Entry 3B7V (X-ray diffraction, 1.46 A resolution); this record covers chains A and B of the 3 polymer chains in the assembly.

# Chain A
Protein: Protease
Organism: Human immunodeficiency virus type 1 BH10
Notes: EC 3.4.23.16
Reference sequence: P04587 (POL_HV1B5); residues 1-99 here correspond to UniProt positions 501-599 (UniProt number = residue number + 500)
Sequence (99 residues; each row starts with the number of its first residue):
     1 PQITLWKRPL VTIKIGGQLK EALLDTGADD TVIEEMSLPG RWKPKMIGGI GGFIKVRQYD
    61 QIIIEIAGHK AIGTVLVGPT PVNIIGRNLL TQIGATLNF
Sequence notes: engineered mutation Lys7 (Gln507 in P04587), Ile33 (Leu533 in P04587), Ile63 (Leu563 in P04587), Ala67 (Cys567 in P04587), Ala95 (Cys595 in P04587)
Curated features (UniProtKB/Swiss-Prot):
  - region (Dimerization of protease): Pro1 to Leu5, Gly49 to Lys55, Asn88 to Gly94, Thr96 to Phe99
  - active site: Asp25 (For protease activity)
  - site: Phe99 (Cleavage)
Metal / ion sites: Na+ near Asp60 (its only coordinating residue here)

# Chain B
Protein: Protease
Organism: Human immunodeficiency virus type 1 BH10
Notes: EC 3.4.23.16
Reference sequence: P04587 (POL_HV1B5); residues 101-199 here correspond to UniProt positions 501-599 (UniProt number = residue number + 400)
Sequence (99 residues; each row starts with the number of its first residue):
   101 PQITLWKRPL VTIKIGGQLK EALLDTGADD TVIEEMSLPG RWKPKMIGGI GGFIKVRQYD
   161 QIIIEIAGHK AIGTVLVGPT PVNIIGRNLL TQIGATLNF
Sequence notes: engineered mutation Lys107 (Gln507 in P04587), Ile133 (Leu533 in P04587), Ile163 (Leu563 in P04587), Ala167 (Cys567 in P04587), Ala195 (Cys595 in P04587)
Curated features (UniProtKB/Swiss-Prot):
  - region (Dimerization of protease): Pro101 to Leu105, Gly149 to Lys155, Asn188 to Gly194, Thr196 to Phe199
  - active site: Asp125 (For protease activity)
  - site: Phe199 (Cleavage)

# Chain A / chain B interface
Pairs across the interface (92; chain A residue first):
  Pro1(A) with Leu197(B); Asn198(B); Phe199(B), hydrogen bond (backbone-backbone)
  Gln2(A) with Thr196(B); Leu197(B); Asn198(B), hydrogen bond
  Ile3(A) with Thr196(B); Leu197(B), hydrogen bond (backbone-backbone); Phe199(B), hydrophobic
  Leu5(A) with Arg187(B), hydrogen bond (backbone-side chain); Thr191(B); Ala195(B)
  Trp6(A) with Arg187(B), hydrogen bond (backbone-side chain); Thr191(B)
  Lys7(A) with Arg187(B)
  Arg8(A) with Asp129(B), salt bridge; Arg187(B)
  Pro9(A) with Thr126(B); Arg187(B)
  Leu23(A) with Gly127(B)
  Leu24(A) with Thr126(B), hydrogen bond (backbone-side chain); Leu197(B), hydrophobic; Phe199(B), hydrophobic
  Asp25(A) with Asp125(B); Thr126(B); Gly127(B), hydrogen bond (side chain-backbone)
  Thr26(A) with Leu105(B); Pro109(B); Leu124(B), hydrogen bond (side chain-backbone); Asp125(B); Thr126(B), hydrogen bond (side chain-backbone); Leu197(B)
  Gly27(A) with Leu123(B); Asp125(B), hydrogen bond (backbone-side chain)
  Asp29(A) with Arg108(B), salt bridge
  Gly48(A) with Ile150(B)
  Gly49(A) with Ile150(B)
  Ile50(A) with Ile147(B), hydrophobic; Gly149(B); Ile150(B); Gly151(B), hydrogen bond (backbone-backbone); Gly152(B); Ile154(B), hydrophobic; Thr180(B)
  Gly51(A) with Gly151(B); Gly152(B); Ile154(B)
  Gly52(A) with Ile150(B); Gly151(B)
  Ile54(A) with Ile150(B)
  His69(A) with Phe199(B)
  Thr80(A) with Ile150(B)
  Pro81(A) with Gly149(B)
  Arg87(A) with Leu105(B), hydrogen bond (side chain-backbone); Trp106(B), hydrogen bond (side chain-backbone); Lys107(B); Arg108(B); Pro109(B)
  Leu90(A) with Leu105(B), hydrophobic
  Thr91(A) with Leu105(B); Trp106(B)
  Gln92(A) with Trp106(B)
  Ile93(A) with Phe199(B)
  Gly94(A) with Asn198(B); Phe199(B)
  Ala95(A) with Leu105(B); Asn198(B); Phe199(B), hydrophobic
  Thr96(A) with Gln102(B); Ile103(B); Thr104(B); Thr196(B); Leu197(B); Asn198(B), hydrogen bond (backbone-backbone)
  Leu97(A) with Pro101(B); Gln102(B); Ile103(B), hydrogen bond (backbone-backbone); Leu124(B), hydrophobic; Thr126(B); Thr196(B)
  Asn98(A) with Pro101(B); Gln102(B), hydrogen bond; Gly194(B); Ala195(B); Thr196(B), hydrogen bond (backbone-backbone); Asn198(B), hydrogen bond
  Phe99(A) with Pro101(B), hydrogen bond (backbone-backbone); Ile103(B), hydrophobic; Ala167(B), hydrophobic; His169(B); Ile193(B); Ala195(B), hydrophobic
Interface residues without a listed pair, chain A (38 interface residues in all): Thr4, Ile47, Ala67, Ile84
Interface residues without a listed pair, chain B (38 interface residues in all): Val132, Gly148, Pro181, Ile184, Leu190

# Summary
The chain A/chain B interface involves 38 residues from each chain; the contacts include 19 hydrogen bonds and
2 salt bridges. Among the polar pairs are Arg8(A)-Asp129(B), Asp29(A)-Arg108(B) and Gln2(A)-Asn198(B).
Both chains are Protease (Human immunodeficiency virus type 1 BH10). Entry 3B7V (HIV-1 protease complexed with
gem-diol-amine tetrahedral intermediate NLLTQI) was determined by X-ray diffraction, deposited together with
3B80.
